Entry 3Q86 (X-ray diffraction, 2.38 A resolution); this record covers chain A.

== Chain A ==
Protein: Nucleoside diphosphate kinase
Source organism: Staphylococcus aureus subsp. aureus
Notes: EC 2.7.4.6
Reference sequence: Q5HFV4 (NDK_STAAC); residues 1-149 here = UniProt positions 1-149
Amino-acid sequence (157 residues; numbered 1 to 157; the number before each row is that of its first residue):
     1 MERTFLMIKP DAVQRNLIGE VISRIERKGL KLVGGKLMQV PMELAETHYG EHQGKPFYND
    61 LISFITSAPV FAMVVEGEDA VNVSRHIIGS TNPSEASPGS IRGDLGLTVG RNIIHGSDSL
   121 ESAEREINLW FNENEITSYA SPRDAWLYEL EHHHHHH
Unresolved in the structure: 150-157
Sequence notes: expression tag (150-157)
UniProt features mapped onto this chain:
  - active site: His-115 (Pros-phosphohistidine intermediate)
  - binding site (ATP): Lys-9, Phe-57, Arg-85, Thr-91, Arg-102, Asn-112
Small-molecule neighbours: GTP (guanosine-5'-triphosphate): Met-7, Lys-9, His-48, Tyr-49, His-52, Phe-57, Leu-61, Thr-91, Arg-102, Val-109, Gly-110, Asn-112, Ile-114, His-115, Gly-116, Glu-149

== In short ==
Chain A binds GTP. Curated annotation (UniProt) lists active-site residue His-115 and 6 ATP-binding residues.
Chain A is Nucleoside diphosphate kinase (Staphylococcus aureus subsp. aureus); the structure, Crystal
structure of Staphylococcus aureus nucleoside diphosphate kinase complexed with GTP, was determined by X-ray
diffraction (same publication as 3Q83, 3Q89, 3Q8U, 3Q8V and 3Q8Y).
